3W9C - chains A and B; structure by X-ray diffraction, 2.50 A resolution.

Chain A:
Molecule: Camphor 5-monooxygenase
From: Pseudomonas putida
Notes: EC 1.14.15.1
UniProt: P00183 (CPXA_PSEPU); residues 1-414 here correspond to UniProt positions 2-415 (UniProt number = residue number + 1)
Sequence (416 residues; row label = number of the first residue in the row; numbers below 1 keep their minus sign (Met-1 is residue -1)):
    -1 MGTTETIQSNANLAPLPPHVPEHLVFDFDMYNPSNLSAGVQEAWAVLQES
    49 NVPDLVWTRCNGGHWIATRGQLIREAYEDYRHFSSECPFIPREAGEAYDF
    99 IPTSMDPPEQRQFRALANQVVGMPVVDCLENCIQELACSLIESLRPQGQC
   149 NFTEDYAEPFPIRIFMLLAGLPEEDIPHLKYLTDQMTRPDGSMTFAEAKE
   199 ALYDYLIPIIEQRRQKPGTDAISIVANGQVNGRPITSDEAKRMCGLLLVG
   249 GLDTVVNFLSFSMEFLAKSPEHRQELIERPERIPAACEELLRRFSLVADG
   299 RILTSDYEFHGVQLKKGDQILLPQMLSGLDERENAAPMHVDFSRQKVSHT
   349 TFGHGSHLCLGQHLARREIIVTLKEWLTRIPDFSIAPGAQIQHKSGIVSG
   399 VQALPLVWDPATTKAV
Not modelled in the structure: -1 to 9, 92-95
Construct notes: expression tag (-1 to 0); engineered mutation Cys126 (Lys127 in P00183), Cys130 (Arg131 in P00183), Ala334 (Cys335 in P00183)
Bound ions: heme Fe near Cys357 (its only coordinating residue here)
Ligand contacts: heme (HEM): Tyr75, Pro100, Thr101, Gln108, Arg112, Leu244, Leu245, Gly248, Gly249, Thr252, Val253, Phe256, Leu289, Leu294, Val295, Asp297, Arg299, Gln322, Thr349, Phe350, Gly351, His355, Cys357, Leu358, Gly359, Leu362, Ala363, Glu366, Ile367
Curated features (UniProtKB/Swiss-Prot):
  - binding site (heme): Cys357
What the authors report for this chain:
  - binding site for heme: Arg112
  - heme coordination: Cys357
  - conformationally variable residues (order/disorder transition, side-chain flip): Ala92 to Ala95, Arg109, Asn116, Leu358

Chain B:
Molecule: Putidaredoxin
From: Pseudomonas putida
UniProt: P00259 (PUTX_PSEPU); residues 1-106 here correspond to UniProt positions 2-107 (UniProt number = residue number + 1)
Sequence (108 residues; numbered -1 to 106; the number before each row is that of its first residue; numbers below 1 keep their minus sign (Met-1 is residue -1)):
    -1 MGSKVVYVSHDGTRRELDVADGVSLMQAAVSNGIYDIVGDCGGSASCATC
    49 HVYVNEAFTDKVPAANEREIGMLESVTAELKPNSRLCCQIIMTPELDGIV
    99 VDVPDRQW
Not modelled in the structure: -1 to 0
Construct notes: expression tag (-1 to 0); engineered mutation Ser73 (Cys74 in P00259)
Bound ions: 2Fe-2S cluster Fe: Cys39, Cys45, Cys48, Cys86
Ligand contacts: 2Fe-2S cluster (FES): Met24, Gly37, Asp38, Cys39, Gly40, Gly41, Ala43, Ser44, Cys45, Ala46, Cys48, Leu84, Cys86
Curated features (UniProtKB/Swiss-Prot):
  - binding site ([2Fe-2S] cluster): Cys39, Cys45, Cys48, Cys86
What the authors report for this chain:
  - conformationally variable residues (side-chain flip): Tyr33
  - 2Fe-2S cluster coordination: Cys39

Chain A / chain B interface:
Contacting residue pairs (19):
  Glu76(A) - Arg66(B)  hydrogen bond (backbone-side chain)
  Arg109(A) - Met70(B)
  Arg109(A) - Trp106(B)
  Arg112(A) - Asp38(B)  salt bridge
  Arg112(A) - Trp106(B)
  Ala113(A) - Trp106(B)  hydrophobic
  Asn116(A) - Asp38(B)  hydrogen bond
  Asn116(A) - Trp106(B)
  Met121(A) - Val28(B)
  Pro122(A) - Tyr33(B)  hydrophobic
  Asp125(A) - Tyr33(B)  hydrogen bond
  His352(A) - Ser42(B)
  Gly353(A) - Ser42(B)
  Gly353(A) - Ser44(B)
  Ser354(A) - Ser44(B)
  Leu356(A) - Cys39(B)
  Leu358(A) - Asp38(B)
  Gln360(A) - Gly40(B)
  His361(A) - Val28(B)
Other interface residues (no listed pair), chain A (16 interface residues in all): Gln117
Other interface residues (no listed pair), chain B (14 interface residues in all): Ser29, Val36, Cys45, Ser73
Interface features reported in the paper:
  - specific contacts: Glu76(A)-Arg66(B), Arg109(A)-Met70(B), Arg112(A)-Asp38(B) (hydrogen bond), Ala113(A)-Trp106(B), Met121(A)-Val28(B), Pro122(A)-Tyr33(B), Asp125(A)-Tyr33(B), Leu356(A)-Cys39(B), His361(A)-Val28(B), Asp38(B)-Leu358(A), Gly40(B)-Gln360(A), Ser42(B)-His352(A), Ser44(B)-Gly353(A), Trp106(B)-Arg112(A) (hydrophobic contact), Trp106(B)-Asn116(A) (hydrophobic contact), Trp106(B)-Arg109(A) (hydrophobic contact)

In short:
16 residues of chain A face 14 of chain B across their interface, with 3 hydrogen bonds and 1 salt bridge.
Polar contacts include Arg112(A)-Asp38(B), Glu76(A)-Arg66(B) and Asn116(A)-Asp38(B). The authors report
contacts between Glu76(A) and Arg66(B), Arg109(A) and Met70(B) and Ala113(A) and Trp106(B) among others; a
hydrogen bond between Arg112(A) and Asp38(B); hydrophobic contacts between Trp106(B) and Arg112(A), Trp106(B)
and Asn116(A) and Trp106(B) and Arg109(A). From the paper: a binding site for heme at Arg112(A); heme
coordination by Cys357(A).
Here chain A is Camphor 5-monooxygenase and chain B is Putidaredoxin, both from Pseudomonas putida. Entry 3W9C
(Crystal structure of the electron transfer complex of cytochrome p450cam with putidaredoxin) was determined
by X-ray diffraction (same publication as 2M56).
